8B0J - chains B and C of the 7 polymer chains in the assembly; structure by electron microscopy, 3.99 A resolution.

# Chain B (and C)
Protein: RNase adapter protein RapZ
From: Escherichia coli K-12
Notes: chain C of this document is another copy of the same molecule, construct and numbering; everything in this record applies to it too
Reference sequence: P0A894 (RAPZ_ECOLI); numbering as in UniProt (aligned over 1-284)
Amino-acid sequence (284 residues; each row starts with the number of its first residue):
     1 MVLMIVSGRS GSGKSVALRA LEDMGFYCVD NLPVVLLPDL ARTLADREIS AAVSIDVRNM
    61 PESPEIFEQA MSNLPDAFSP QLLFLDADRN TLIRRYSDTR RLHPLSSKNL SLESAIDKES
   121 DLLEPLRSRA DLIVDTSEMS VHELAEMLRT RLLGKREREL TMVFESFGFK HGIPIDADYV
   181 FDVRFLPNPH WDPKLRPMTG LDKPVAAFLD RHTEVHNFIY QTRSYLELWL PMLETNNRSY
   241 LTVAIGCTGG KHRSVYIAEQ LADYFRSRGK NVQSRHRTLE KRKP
Not modelled in the structure: 1-2, 26, 283-284 (chain C: 96-111, 283-284)
Swiss-Prot annotation at these positions:
  - region: Arg-266 to Pro-284 (RNA-binding)
  - binding site (ATP): Gly-8 to Ser-15
  - binding site (GTP): Asp-56 to Asn-59
  - modified residue: Lys-251 (N6-acetyllysine)
  - mutagenesis: Lys-270 (K270A: Lack of activity. Does not bind GlmY and GlmZ; when associated with A-281; A-282 and A-283), Lys-281 (K281A: Lack of activity. Does not bind GlmY and GlmZ; when associated with A-270; A-282 and A-283), Arg-282 (R282A: Lack of activity. Does not bind GlmY and GlmZ; when associated with A-270; A-281 and A-283), Lys-283 (K283A: Lack of activity. Does not bind GlmY and GlmZ; when associated with A-270; A-281 and A-282)
Reported in the primary citation:
  - mutagenesis - T161A/Y240A/N271A/Q273A (2-fold), H190A: decreased binding to Ribonuclease E
  - mutagenesis - K170A: decreased binding to GlmZ small RNA

# Interface between chain B and chain C
Pairs across the interface (13):
  Glu-22(B) / Arg-58(C)  salt bridge
  Val-29(B) / Asn-31(C)
  Asp-30(B) / Val-29(C)
  Asp-30(B) / Asp-30(C)
  Asn-31(B) / Cys-28(C)
  Asn-31(B) / Val-29(C)
  Pro-33(B) / Leu-40(C)
  Leu-40(B) / Pro-33(C)  hydrophobic
  Asn-90(B) / Thr-213(C)
  Ser-97(B) / His-216(C)  hydrogen bond
  Leu-102(B) / Tyr-220(C)  hydrogen bond (backbone-side chain)
  Leu-112(B) / Asn-217(C)
  Leu-112(B) / Tyr-220(C)  hydrophobic
Interface residues without a listed pair, chain B (16 interface residues in all): Leu-32, Ile-93, Arg-94, Arg-100, Arg-101, Leu-105
Interface residues without a listed pair, chain C (13 interface residues in all): Leu-36, Tyr-264

# Overview
Chain B and chain C form an interface of 16 and 13 residues respectively, with 2 hydrogen bonds and 1 salt
bridge. Polar contacts include Glu-22(B)/Arg-58(C), Ser-97(B)/His-216(C) and Leu-102(B)/Tyr-220(C). From the
paper: T161A/Y240A/N271A/Q273A and H190A of chain B reduce binding to Ribonuclease E; K170A of chain B reduces
binding to GlmZ small RNA.
Chain B and chain C are both RNase adapter protein RapZ (Escherichia coli K-12); the structure, CryoEM
structure of bacterial RNaseE.RapZ.GlmZ complex central to the control of cell envelope biogenesis, was
determined by electron microscopy together with 8B0I from the same study.
